Entry 3N41 (X-ray diffraction, 3.01 A resolution); this record covers chains A and B of the 3 polymer chains in the assembly.

[Chain A]
Protein: E3 envelope glycoprotein
Source organism: Chikungunya virus
Notes: fragment: polyprotein fragment residues 266-320
UniProt: Q1H8W5 (Q1H8W5_CHIKV); residues 5-59 here correspond to UniProt positions 266-320 (UniProt number = residue number + 261)
Chain sequence (65 residues; row label = number of the first residue in the row; numbering starts at 0):
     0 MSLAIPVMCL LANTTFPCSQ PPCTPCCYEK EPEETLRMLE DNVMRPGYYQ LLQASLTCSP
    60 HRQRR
Disordered / not traced: 0-4, 60-64
Disulfides: Cys8-Cys17, Cys22-Cys26, Cys25-Cys57

[Chain B]
Protein: E2 envelope glycoprotein
Source organism: Chikungunya virus
Notes: fragment: polyprotein fragment residues 330-667
UniProt: Q1H8W5 (Q1H8W5_CHIKV); residues 5-342 here correspond to UniProt positions 330-667 (UniProt number = residue number + 325)
Chain sequence (360 residues; row label = number of the first residue in the row):
     1 STKDNFNVYK ATRPYLAHCP DCGEGHSCHS PVALERIRNE ATDGTLKIQV SLQIGIKTDD
    61 SHDWTKLRYM DNHMPADAER AGLFVRTSAP CTITGTMGHF ILARCPKGET LTVGFTDSRK
   121 ISHSCTHPFH HDPPVIGREK FHSRPQHGKE LPCSTYVQST AATTEEIEVH MPPDTPDRTL
   181 MSQQSGNVKI TVNGQTVRYK CNCGGSNEGL TTTDKVINNC KVDQCHAAVT NHKKWQYNSP
   241 LVPRNAELGD RKGKIHIPFP LANVTCRVPK ARNPTVTYGK NQVIMLLYPD HPTLLSYRNM
   301 GEEPNYQEEW VMHKKEVVLT VPTEGLEVTW GNNEPYKYWP QLSTNGTAHG HPHEIILYYY
Disordered / not traced: 1-4, 343-360
Disulfides: Cys19-Cys125, Cys22-Cys28, Cys91-Cys105, Cys153-Cys266, Cys201-Cys225, Cys203-Cys220
Glycans and other covalent adducts: glycan linked to Asn263

[How chain A and chain B interact]
Residue-residue contacts - 41 pairs, chain A then chain B:
  Tyr27(A) - Lys10(B)  hydrogen bond (side chain-backbone)
  Tyr27(A) - Ala11(B)
  Tyr27(A) - Lys233(B)  hydrogen bond (side chain-backbone)
  Tyr27(A) - Lys234(B)  hydrogen bond
  Glu28(A) - Lys10(B)  salt bridge
  Pro31(A) - Lys233(B)
  Glu32(A) - His232(B)
  Leu35(A) - Ala11(B)  hydrophobic
  Leu35(A) - Lys233(B)
  Leu35(A) - Lys234(B)
  Leu35(A) - Trp235(B)  hydrophobic
  Arg36(A) - Met171(B)
  Arg36(A) - Arg251(B)  hydrogen bond (backbone-side chain)
  Leu38(A) - Trp235(B)  hydrophobic
  Glu39(A) - Met171(B)
  Glu39(A) - Trp235(B)
  Glu39(A) - Arg251(B)  salt bridge
  Glu39(A) - Lys252(B)
  Asp40(A) - Arg251(B)  salt bridge
  Val42(A) - Lys252(B)
  Val42(A) - Gly253(B)
  Val42(A) - Lys254(B)
  Tyr47(A) - Trp235(B)
  Tyr47(A) - Lys254(B)  hydrogen bond (side chain-backbone)
  Tyr48(A) - Glu166(B)  hydrogen bond
  Tyr48(A) - Lys254(B)
  Tyr48(A) - Ile255(B)
  Tyr48(A) - His256(B)
  Leu51(A) - Phe6(B)
  Leu51(A) - Lys254(B)
  Gln52(A) - Phe6(B)
  Leu55(A) - Phe6(B)
  Leu55(A) - Asn7(B)  hydrogen bond (backbone-backbone)
  Leu55(A) - Val8(B)  hydrophobic
  Leu55(A) - Lys10(B)  hydrogen bond (backbone-side chain)
  Leu55(A) - Ala11(B)  hydrophobic
  Thr56(A) - Phe6(B)
  Thr56(A) - Lys10(B)
  Cys57(A) - Asn5(B)  hydrogen bond (backbone-side chain)
  Cys57(A) - Lys10(B)
  Ser58(A) - Asn5(B)
Other interface residues (no listed pair), chain B (19 interface residues in all): His170

[Summary]
Chain A and chain B form an interface of 18 and 19 residues respectively, with 9 hydrogen bonds and 3 salt
bridges. Among the polar pairs are Glu28(A)-Lys10(B), Glu39(A)-Arg251(B) and Asp40(A)-Arg251(B).
Here chain A is E3 envelope glycoprotein and chain B is E2 envelope glycoprotein, both from Chikungunya virus.
Entry 3N41 (Crystal structure of the mature envelope glycoprotein complex (spontaneous cleavage) of
Chikungunya virus) was determined by X-ray diffraction together with 3N40, 3N42 and 3N43 from the same study.
